4XEH - chain A; structure by X-ray diffraction, 1.39 A resolution.

[Chain A]
Molecule: Ketol-acid reductoisomerase
Organism: Ignisphaera aggregans
Notes: EC 1.1.1.86
Reference sequence: E0SRA9 (E0SRA9_IGNAA); residue numbers follow UniProt; this construct covers 1-335
Sequence (343 residues; each row starts with the number of its first residue):
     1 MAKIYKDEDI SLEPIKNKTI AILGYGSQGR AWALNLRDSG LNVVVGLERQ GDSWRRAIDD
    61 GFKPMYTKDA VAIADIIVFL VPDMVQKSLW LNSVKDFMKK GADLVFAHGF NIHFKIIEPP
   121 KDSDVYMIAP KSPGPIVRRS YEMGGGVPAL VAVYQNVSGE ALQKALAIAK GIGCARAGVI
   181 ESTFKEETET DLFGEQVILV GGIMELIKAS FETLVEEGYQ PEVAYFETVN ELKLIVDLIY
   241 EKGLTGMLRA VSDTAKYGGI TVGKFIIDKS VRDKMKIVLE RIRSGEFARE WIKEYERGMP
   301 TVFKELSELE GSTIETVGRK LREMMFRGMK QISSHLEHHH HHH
Not modelled in the structure: 1, 329-343
Differences from the reference sequence: expression tag (336-343)
Curated features (UniProtKB/Swiss-Prot):
  - active site: H108
  - binding site (NADP(+)): Y25 to Q28, R49, S53, D83 to Q86, G134
  - binding site (Mg(2+)): D191, E195, E227, E231
  - binding site (substrate): S252
Reported in the primary citation:
  - contacts within the chain: Q28-G134 (hydrogen bond)

[Overview]
From UniProt: active-site residue H108, 11 NADP+-binding residues, 4 Mg2+-binding residues and
substrate-binding residue S252. From the paper: contacts within the chain involving Q28 and G134.
Chain A is Ketol-acid reductoisomerase (Ignisphaera aggregans); the structure, Apo structure of KARI from
Ignisphaera aggregans, was determined by X-ray diffraction (same publication as 4XDY, 4XDZ and 4XIY).
